8YW1 - chains A and C of the 33 polymer chains in the assembly; structure by electron microscopy, 3.44 A resolution.

== Chain A ==
Protein: Spike glycoprotein E1
Organism: Semliki Forest virus 4
UniProt: A0A0E3T652 (A0A0E3T652_SFV); residues 1-438 here correspond to UniProt positions 816-1253 (UniProt number = residue number + 815)
Amino-acid sequence (438 residues; each row starts with the number of its first residue):
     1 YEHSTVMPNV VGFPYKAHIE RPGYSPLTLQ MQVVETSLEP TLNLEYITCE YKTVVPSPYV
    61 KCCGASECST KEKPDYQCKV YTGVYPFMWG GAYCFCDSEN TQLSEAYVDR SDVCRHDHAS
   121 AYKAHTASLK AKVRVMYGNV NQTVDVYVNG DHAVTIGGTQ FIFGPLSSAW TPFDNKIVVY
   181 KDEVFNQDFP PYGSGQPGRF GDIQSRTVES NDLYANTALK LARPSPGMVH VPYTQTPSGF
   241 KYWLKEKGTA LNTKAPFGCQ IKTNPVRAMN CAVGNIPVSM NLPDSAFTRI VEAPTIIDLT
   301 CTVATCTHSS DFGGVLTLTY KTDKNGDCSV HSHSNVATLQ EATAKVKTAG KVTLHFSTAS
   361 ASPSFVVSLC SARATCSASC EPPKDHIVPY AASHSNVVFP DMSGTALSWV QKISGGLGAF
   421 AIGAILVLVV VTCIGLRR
Disulfide bonds: Cys49-Cys114, Cys62-Cys94, Cys63-Cys96, Cys259-Cys271, Cys301-Cys376, Cys306-Cys380, Cys328-Cys370
Glycans and other covalent adducts: N-acetylglucosamine (NAG) linked to Asn141

== Chain C ==
Protein: Very low-density lipoprotein receptor
Organism: Homo sapiens
UniProt: P98155 (VLDLR_HUMAN); residue numbers follow UniProt; this construct covers 111-231
Amino-acid sequence (121 residues; row label = number of the first residue in the row):
   111 RTCRIHEISC GAHSTQCIPV SWRCDGENDC DSGEDEENCG NITCSPDEFT CSSGRCISRN
   171 FVCNGQDDCS DGSDELDCAP PTCGAHEFQC STSSCIPISW VCDDDADCSD QSDESLEQCG
   231 R
Swiss-Prot annotation at these positions:
  - region: Glu117 to Asp139 (Microbial infection: Interaction with Semliki virus spike glycoprotein E1)
  - glycosylation: Asn151 (N-linked (GlcNAc...) asparagine)
Disulfide bonds: Cys113-Cys127, Cys120-Cys140, Cys134-Cys149, Cys154-Cys166, Cys161-Cys179, Cys173-Cys188, Cys193-Cys205, Cys200-Cys218, Cys212-Cys229
What the authors report for this chain:
  - mutagenesis - S204A: unchanged binding to SFV

== How chain A and chain C interact ==
Contacting residue pairs (7):
  Asn325(A) with Cys205(C); Pro207(C)
  Gly326(A) with Trp210(C)
  Asp327(A) with Trp210(C)
  Lys345(A) with Asp215(C), salt bridge
  Val346(A) with Trp210(C)
  Lys347(A) with Asp217(C)
Also at the interface, not in a pair above, chain C (6 interface residues in all): Ile206
Interface features reported in the paper:
  - specific contacts: Trp210(C)-Gly326(A)
  - hot spots on chain C (mutagenesis) - D135A, E137A, D139A, D215A, D217A: abolished binding to SFV

== In short ==
The chain A/chain C interface involves 6 residues from each chain, with 1 salt bridge. Its one salt-bridged
contact is Lys345(A)-Asp215(C). The authors report a contact between Trp210(C) and Gly326(A). From the paper:
D135A, E137A and D139A of chain C, among others, abolish binding to SFV; S204A of chain C leaves binding to
SFV unchanged; 6 substitutions were tested in all.
Here chain A is Spike glycoprotein E1 (Semliki Forest virus 4) and chain C is Very low-density lipoprotein
receptor (Homo sapiens). Entry 8YW1 (Semliki Forest virus viron in complex with VLDLR) was determined by
electron microscopy (same publication as 8YVY, 8YVZ and 8YW2).
